2YLC - chain A; structure by X-ray diffraction, 1.30 A resolution.

[Chain A]
Protein: Protein hfq
Source organism: Salmonella enterica SUBSP. enterica serovar typhimurium
UniProt: P0A1R0 (HFQ_SALTY); residues 1-72 here = UniProt positions 1-72
Sequence (74 residues; each row starts with the number of its first residue; numbers below 1 keep their minus sign (Gly-1 is residue -1)):
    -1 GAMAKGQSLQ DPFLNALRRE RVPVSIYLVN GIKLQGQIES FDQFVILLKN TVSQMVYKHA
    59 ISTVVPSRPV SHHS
Not modelled in the structure: -1 to 4, 71-72
Sequence notes: expression tag (-1 to 0)
Small-molecule neighbours: uridine-5'-monophosphate (U): Gln8, Gln41, Phe42, Tyr55, Lys56, His57
Reported in the primary citation:
  - mutagenesis - F42A: abolished binding to R16
  - binding site for uridine-5'-monophosphate: Gln8, Gln41, Phe42, His57
  - conformationally variable residues: Gln41, Phe42
  - interface residues: Tyr55
  - contacts within the chain: Gln8-Lys56
  - self-association interface (contacts with another copy of this molecule); pairs are residue here / residue on that copy: Ile59-His57 (backbone contact)

[Summary]
Chain A binds uridine-5'-monophosphate. The paper reports a binding site for uridine-5'-monophosphate at Gln8,
Gln41 and Phe42 among others; F42A abolishes binding to R16.
Chain A is Protein hfq (Salmonella enterica SUBSP. enterica serovar typhimurium); the structure, Structure of
Salmonella typhimurium Hfq in complex with U6 RNA, was determined by X-ray diffraction, deposited together
with 2YLB.
